PDB entry 1IBV | X-ray diffraction, 2.50 A resolution | chains A and B of the 6 polymer chains in the assembly

[Chain A]
Protein: Histidine decarboxylase beta chain
From: Lactobacillus sp. 30A
Notes: fragment: beta chain (residues 1-81)
UniProtKB: P00862 (DCHS_LACS3); residues 1-81 here correspond to UniProt positions 2-82 (UniProt number = residue number + 1)
Sequence (81 residues; each row starts with the number of its first residue):
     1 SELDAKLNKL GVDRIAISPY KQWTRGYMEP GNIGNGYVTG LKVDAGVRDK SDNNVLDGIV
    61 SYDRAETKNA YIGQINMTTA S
Differences from the reference sequence: engineered mutation N53 (Asp54 in P00862), N54 (Asp55 in P00862)
Curated features (UniProtKB/Swiss-Prot):
  - binding site (substrate): D63, S81
  - site: S81 (Cleavage (non-hydrolytic))
Small-molecule neighbours: histidine-methyl-ester (PVH): I59, Y62, D63, E66
Reported in the primary citation:
  - conformationally variable residues (order/disorder transition): D49 to D63
  - binding site for histidine-methyl-ester: I59, Y62, D63
  - mutagenesis - I59A: abolished catalytic activity (citing earlier work)

[Chain B]
Protein: Histidine decarboxylase alpha chain
From: Lactobacillus sp. 30A
Notes: fragment: alpha chain (residues 82-310)
UniProtKB: P00862 (DCHS_LACS3); residues 483-711 here correspond to UniProt positions 83-311 (UniProt number = residue number - 400)
Sequence (229 residues; numbered 483 to 711; the number before each row is that of its first residue):
   483 XFTGVQGRVI GYDILRSPEV DKAKPLFTET QWDGSELPIY DAKPLQDALV EYFGTEQDRR
   543 HYPAPGSFIV CANKGVTAER PKNDADMKPG QGYGVWSAIA ISFAKDPTKD SSMFVEDAGV
   603 WETPNEDELL EYLEGRRKAM AKSIAECGQD AHASFESSWI GFAYTMMEPG QIGNAITVAP
   663 YVSLPIDSIP GGSILTPDKD MEIMENLTMP EWLEKMGYKS LSANNALKY
Differences from the reference sequence: conflict PYR_483 (Ser83 in P00862)
Modified positions: PYR (pyruvic acid) at position 483
Curated features (UniProtKB/Swiss-Prot):
  - active site: E598 (Proton donor)
Glycans and other covalent adducts: histidine-methyl-ester (PVH) linked to PYR_483
Small-molecule neighbours: histidine-methyl-ester (PVH): F484, A554, N555, K556, M595, F596, V597, E598

[How chain A and chain B interact]
Pairs across the interface - 174 pairs, chain A then chain B:
  S1(A) - E687(B)  hydrogen bond (backbone-side chain)
  L3(A) - P589(B)  hydrophobic
  L3(A) - T590(B)
  D4(A) - R490(B)  salt bridge
  D4(A) - E687(B)
  L7(A) - V487(B)
  L7(A) - T590(B)
  V12(A) - V487(B)
  R14(A) - V487(B)
  R14(A) - Q488(B)
  R14(A) - G489(B)  hydrogen bond (side chain-backbone)
  R14(A) - R490(B)  hydrogen bond (backbone-side chain)
  R14(A) - M683(B)
  R14(A) - E687(B)  salt bridge
  I15(A) - P679(B)  hydrophobic
  I15(A) - D680(B)
  I15(A) - M683(B)  hydrophobic
  A16(A) - V664(B)
  A16(A) - S665(B)
  A16(A) - L666(B)  hydrogen bond (backbone-backbone)
  A16(A) - M683(B)
  I17(A) - S665(B)
  I17(A) - L666(B)
  I17(A) - I668(B)  hydrophobic
  I17(A) - I671(B)  hydrophobic
  I17(A) - D682(B)
  I17(A) - M683(B)  hydrophobic
  S18(A) - S665(B)
  S18(A) - L666(B)  hydrogen bond (backbone-backbone)
  S18(A) - P667(B)
  S18(A) - I668(B)
  Y20(A) - A546(B)  hydrophobic
  Y20(A) - P667(B)
  K21(A) - D669(B)
  Q22(A) - R541(B)
  Q22(A) - R542(B)  hydrogen bond (side chain-backbone)
  Q22(A) - H543(B)  hydrogen bond (backbone-side chain)
  Q22(A) - Y544(B)
  Q22(A) - P667(B)
  Q22(A) - D669(B)  hydrogen bond (backbone-side chain)
  W23(A) - Y544(B)  hydrogen bond
  W23(A) - A546(B)  hydrophobic
  W23(A) - P547(B)
  W23(A) - P667(B)
  T24(A) - Y534(B)
  T24(A) - F535(B)
  T24(A) - H543(B)  hydrogen bond (side chain-backbone)
  T24(A) - Y544(B)  hydrogen bond (side chain-backbone)
  T24(A) - P545(B)
  T24(A) - A546(B)  hydrogen bond (backbone-backbone)
  T24(A) - S665(B)
  T24(A) - P667(B)
  R25(A) - I551(B)
  R25(A) - V664(B)
  R25(A) - S665(B)  hydrogen bond (backbone-backbone)
  G26(A) - F550(B)
  G26(A) - I551(B)
  G26(A) - Y663(B)
  Y27(A) - Q488(B)  hydrogen bond
  Y27(A) - Y663(B)  hydrogen bond (backbone-backbone)
  E29(A) - S549(B)
  E29(A) - F550(B)  hydrogen bond (side chain-backbone)
  N32(A) - S665(B)  hydrogen bond
  I33(A) - I676(B)  hydrophobic
  I33(A) - P679(B)  hydrophobic
  N35(A) - Q488(B)  hydrogen bond (backbone-side chain)
  G36(A) - Q488(B)
  Y37(A) - T485(B)
  Y37(A) - G486(B)  hydrogen bond (side chain-backbone)
  Y37(A) - Q488(B)  hydrogen bond (backbone-backbone)
  Y37(A) - G489(B)
  Y37(A) - R490(B)  hydrogen bond (backbone-backbone)
  Y37(A) - Y663(B)  hydrophobic
  Y37(A) - V664(B)
  V38(A) - R490(B)
  V38(A) - I492(B)  hydrophobic
  V38(A) - I496(B)  hydrophobic
  V38(A) - P662(B)
  V38(A) - Y663(B)
  V38(A) - V664(B)  hydrogen bond (backbone-backbone)
  V38(A) - M683(B)  hydrophobic
  T39(A) - T485(B)
  T39(A) - R490(B)  hydrogen bond (backbone-backbone)
  T39(A) - V491(B)
  T39(A) - I492(B)  hydrogen bond (backbone-backbone)
  T39(A) - F596(B)
  T39(A) - A661(B)
  T39(A) - P662(B)  hydrogen bond (side chain-backbone)
  G40(A) - A661(B)
  G40(A) - P662(B)
  L41(A) - V491(B)  hydrophobic
  L41(A) - A524(B)  hydrophobic
  L41(A) - L527(B)  hydrophobic
  L41(A) - Q528(B)
  L41(A) - L531(B)
  L41(A) - I581(B)  hydrophobic
  L41(A) - I583(B)  hydrophobic
  L41(A) - F596(B)  hydrophobic
  L41(A) - V660(B)
  K42(A) - L531(B)
  K42(A) - I581(B)
  K42(A) - T659(B)
  K42(A) - V660(B)  hydrogen bond (backbone-backbone)
  V43(A) - Q528(B)
  V43(A) - A580(B)
  V43(A) - I581(B)  hydrophobic
  V43(A) - F644(B)
  V43(A) - A645(B)
  V43(A) - I658(B)
  V43(A) - T659(B)
  V43(A) - Y711(B)
  D44(A) - A645(B)
  D44(A) - A657(B)
  D44(A) - I658(B)  hydrogen bond (backbone-backbone)
  D44(A) - Y711(B)
  A45(A) - Y646(B)
  A45(A) - T647(B)
  A45(A) - N656(B)
  A45(A) - A657(B)  hydrophobic
  G46(A) - G655(B)
  G46(A) - N656(B)  hydrogen bond (backbone-backbone)
  V47(A) - T647(B)
  V47(A) - Q653(B)
  V47(A) - I654(B)
  R48(A) - Q653(B)
  R48(A) - I654(B)  hydrogen bond (backbone-backbone)
  D49(A) - G652(B)
  D49(A) - Q653(B)  hydrogen bond
  K50(A) - E561(B)
  K50(A) - G652(B)  hydrogen bond (backbone-backbone)
  D57(A) - I654(B)
  G58(A) - N656(B)  hydrogen bond (backbone-side chain)
  S61(A) - N656(B)  hydrogen bond
  Y62(A) - N656(B)
  Y62(A) - I658(B)  hydrophobic
  A65(A) - I658(B)  hydrophobic
  T67(A) - E538(B)
  N69(A) - G536(B)
  N69(A) - T537(B)
  N69(A) - K710(B)  hydrogen bond (side chain-backbone)
  N69(A) - Y711(B)
  A70(A) - V532(B)
  A70(A) - G536(B)
  Y71(A) - F535(B)
  Y71(A) - G536(B)  hydrogen bond (backbone-backbone)
  Y71(A) - E538(B)
  Y71(A) - R541(B)  hydrogen bond
  Y71(A) - Y544(B)
  Y71(A) - P545(B)
  I72(A) - F535(B)  hydrophobic
  Q74(A) - P547(B)
  Q74(A) - G548(B)  hydrogen bond (backbone-backbone)
  I75(A) - P545(B)  hydrophobic
  I75(A) - A546(B)
  I75(A) - S549(B)
  I75(A) - I551(B)  hydrophobic
  N76(A) - G548(B)  hydrogen bond (side chain-backbone)
  N76(A) - S549(B)  hydrogen bond (backbone-backbone)
  N76(A) - F550(B)
  N76(A) - I551(B)  hydrogen bond (backbone-backbone)
  M77(A) - I551(B)
  M77(A) - C553(B)  hydrophobic
  M77(A) - N555(B)
  T78(A) - I551(B)  hydrogen bond (backbone-backbone)
  T78(A) - V552(B)
  T78(A) - C553(B)  hydrogen bond (backbone-backbone)
  T78(A) - N555(B)
  T79(A) - C553(B)
  T79(A) - N555(B)  hydrogen bond
  A80(A) - V552(B)  hydrophobic
  A80(A) - C553(B)  hydrogen bond (backbone-backbone)
  A80(A) - A554(B)
  A80(A) - N555(B)
  S81(A) - PYR_483(B)
Interface residues without a listed pair, chain A (61 interface residues in all): K6, L10, D13, P19, M28, E66
Interface residues without a listed pair, chain B (80 interface residues in all): F484, D495, K556, S579, W641, E684, L709

[In short]
Chain A and chain B form an interface of 61 and 80 residues respectively, with 44 hydrogen bonds and 2 salt
bridges. Polar contacts include D4(A)-R490(B), R14(A)-E687(B) and S1(A)-E687(B). Ligands of chain A:
histidine-methyl-ester. From the paper: a binding site for histidine-methyl-ester at I59(A), Y62(A) and
D63(A); I59A of chain A abolishes catalytic activity.
Here chain A is Histidine decarboxylase beta chain and chain B is Histidine decarboxylase alpha chain, both
from Lactobacillus sp. 30A. Entry 1IBV (Structure of the D53,54N mutant of histidine decarboxylase bound with
histidine methyl ester at-170 C) was determined by X-ray diffraction (same publication as 1IBT, 1IBU and
1IBW).
